Entry 1HAB (X-ray diffraction, 2.30 A resolution); this record covers chains A and B of the 4 polymer chains in the assembly.

[Chain A]
Protein: Hemoglobin A
Source organism: Homo sapiens
UniProt: P69905 (HBA_HUMAN); residue numbers follow UniProt; this construct covers 1-141
Sequence (141 residues; row label = number of the first residue in the row):
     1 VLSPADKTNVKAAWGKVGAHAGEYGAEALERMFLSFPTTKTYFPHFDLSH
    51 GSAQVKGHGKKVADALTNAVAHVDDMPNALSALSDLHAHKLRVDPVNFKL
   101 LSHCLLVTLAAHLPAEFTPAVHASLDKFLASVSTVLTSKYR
Metal / ion sites: heme Fe: His87 (together with carbon monoxide)
Residues lining bound ligands:
  - carbon monoxide (CMO): Phe43, His58, His87
  - heme (HEM): Met32, Thr39, Tyr42, Phe43, His45, Phe46, His58, Lys61, Val62, Ala65, Leu66, Leu83, Leu86, His87, Leu91, Val93, Asn97, Phe98, Leu101, Val132, Leu136
Curated features (UniProtKB/Swiss-Prot):
  - site: Lys61 (Not glycated)

[Chain B]
Protein: Hemoglobin A
Source organism: Homo sapiens
UniProt: P68871 (HBB_HUMAN); residue numbers follow UniProt; this construct covers 1-146
Sequence (146 residues; each row starts with the number of its first residue):
     1 VHLTPEEKSAVTALWGKVNVDEVGGEALGRLLVVYPWTQRFFESFGDLST
    51 PDAVMGNPKVKAHGKKVLGAFSDGLAHLDNLKGTFATLSELHCDKLHVDP
   101 ENFRLLGNVLVCVLAHHFGKEFTPPVQAAYQKVVAGVANALAHKYH
Covalent attachments: 4-carboxycinnamic acid (CIN) linked to Lys82
Metal / ion sites: heme Fe: His92 (together with carbon monoxide)
Residues lining bound ligands:
  - carbon monoxide (CMO): Phe42, His63, Val67, His92, Leu106
  - heme (HEM): Leu31, Thr38, Phe41, Phe42, His63, Lys66, Val67, Ala70, Phe71, Phe85, Leu91, His92, Leu96, Val98, Asn102, Phe103, Leu106, Leu141
What the authors report for this chain:
  - binding site for 4-carboxycinnamic acid: Lys82

[Interface between chain A and chain B]
Residue-residue contacts (36):
  Arg31(A) - Phe122(B)  hydrogen bond (side chain-backbone)
  Arg31(A) - Thr123(B)  hydrogen bond (side chain-backbone)
  Arg31(A) - Pro124(B)
  Arg31(A) - Gln127(B)  hydrogen bond
  Leu34(A) - Ala128(B)
  Ser35(A) - Gln127(B)
  Ser35(A) - Ala128(B)  hydrogen bond (side chain-backbone)
  Ser35(A) - Gln131(B)
  Phe36(A) - Gln131(B)
  His103(A) - Asn108(B)  hydrogen bond
  His103(A) - Val111(B)
  His103(A) - Gln127(B)
  His103(A) - Gln131(B)  hydrogen bond
  Cys104(A) - Gln127(B)
  Leu106(A) - Cys112(B)  hydrophobic
  Val107(A) - Val111(B)  hydrophobic
  Val107(A) - Cys112(B)  hydrophobic
  Val107(A) - Ala115(B)
  Val107(A) - Gln127(B)
  Ala110(A) - Cys112(B)
  Ala110(A) - His116(B)
  Ala111(A) - Ala115(B)
  Ala111(A) - Gly119(B)
  Ala111(A) - Lys120(B)
  His112(A) - Lys120(B)  hydrogen bond
  Leu113(A) - His116(B)
  Pro114(A) - His116(B)  hydrogen bond (backbone-side chain)
  Phe117(A) - Arg30(B)  hydrogen bond (backbone-side chain)
  Phe117(A) - His116(B)
  Thr118(A) - Arg30(B)  hydrogen bond (backbone-side chain)
  Pro119(A) - Arg30(B)
  Pro119(A) - Val33(B)
  Pro119(A) - Met55(B)  hydrophobic
  His122(A) - Arg30(B)  hydrogen bond
  Asp126(A) - Val34(B)
  Asp126(A) - Tyr35(B)  hydrogen bond
Also at the interface, not in a pair above, chain A (21 interface residues in all): Ala115, Ala120, Ala123
Also at the interface, not in a pair above, chain B (20 interface residues in all): Pro51, Pro125

[Summary]
Chain A and chain B form an interface of 21 and 20 residues respectively, with 12 hydrogen bonds. Among the
polar pairs are Arg31(A)-Phe122(B), Arg31(A)-Thr123(B) and Arg31(A)-Gln127(B). Bound to chain A: heme and
carbon monoxide. Ligands of chain B: heme and carbon monoxide. The paper reports a binding site for
4-carboxycinnamic acid at Lys82(B).
Chain A is Hemoglobin A and chain B is Hemoglobin A, both from Homo sapiens; the structure, Crosslinked
haemoglobin, was determined by X-ray diffraction together with 1HAC from the same study.
